7Z1X - chains C and D of the 6 polymer chains in the assembly; structure by X-ray diffraction, 1.86 A resolution.

Chain C:
Protein: Vhh-6
From: Lama glama
Notes: antibody fragment or engineered binder
Chain sequence (141 residues; row label = number of the first residue in the row):
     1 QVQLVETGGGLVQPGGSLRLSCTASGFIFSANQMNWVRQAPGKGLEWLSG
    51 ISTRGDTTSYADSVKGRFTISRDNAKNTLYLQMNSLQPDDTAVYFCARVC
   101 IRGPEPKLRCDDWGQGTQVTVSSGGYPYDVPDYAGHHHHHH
Disordered / not traced: 123-141
Cystine bridges: C22-C96, C100-C110

Chain D:
Protein: Gasdermin-D
From: Homo sapiens
UniProt: P57764 (GSDMD_HUMAN); residue numbers follow UniProt; this construct covers 1-172, 184-246, 273-484
Chain sequence (447 residues; row label = number of the first residue in the row; note: 37 numbers in that range are skipped by the numbering (no residue carries them; nothing is unmodelled there)):
     1 MGSAFERVVRRVVQELDHGGEFIPVTSLQSSTGFQPYCLVVRKPSSSWFW
    51 KPRYKCVNLSIKDILEPDAAEPDVQRGRSFHFYDAMDGQIQGSVELAAPG
   101 QAKIAGGAAVSDSSSTSMNVYSLSVDPNTWQTLLHERHLRQPEHKVLQQL
   151 RSRGDNVYVVTEVLQTQKEVEV
   184 TRTHKREGSGREGQGHLSQKKTVTIPSGSTLAFRVAQLVIDSDLDVLLFP
   234 DKKQRTFQPPATG
   273 LTDGVPAEGAFTEDFQGLRAEVETISKELELLDRELCQLLLEGLEGVLRD
   323 QLALRALEEALEQGQSLGPVEPLDGPAGAVLECLVLSSGMLVPELAIPVV
   373 YLLGALTMLSETQHKLLAEALESQTLLGPLELVGSLLEQSAPWQERSTMS
   423 LPPGLLGNSWGEGAPAWVLLDECGLELGEDTPHVCWEPQAQGRMCALYAS
   473 LALLSGLSQEPH
Disordered / not traced: 87-112, 184-204, 337-339, 429-430, 481-484
Cystine bridges: C38-C56
Curated features (UniProtKB/Swiss-Prot):
  - region: V277 to T296 (Linker helix loop)
  - site (Cleavage): D87, G88, D275, G276, L290, R291
  - modified residue: Y37 (Phosphotyrosine), C56 (S-(2-succinyl)cysteine), Y158 (Phosphotyrosine), C309 (S-(2-succinyl)cysteine), C467 (S-(2-succinyl)cysteine)
  - glycosylation: S338 (O-linked (GlcNAc) serine)

How chain C and chain D interact:
Contacting residue pairs (8; chain C residue first):
  Q3(C) with G19(D), hydrogen bond (side chain-backbone)
  V5(C) with H18(D)
  T7(C) with H18(D)
  L11(C) with Y83(D)
  Q115(C) with Q14(D), hydrogen bond (backbone-side chain)
  G116(C) with Q14(D)
  Q118(C) with M1(D); R11(D)
Other interface residues (no listed pair), chain C (8 interface residues in all): V93
From the paper, about this interface:
  - interface residues, chain C: D112(C)

In short:
The interface between chain C and chain D involves 8 residues on one side and 6 on the other, with 2 hydrogen
bonds. Polar contacts include Q3(C)-G19(D) and Q115(C)-Q14(D). The paper reports the interface residue
D112(C).
Chain C is Vhh-6 (Lama glama) and chain D is Gasdermin-D (Homo sapiens); the structure, Crystal structure of
human Gasdermin D complexed with nanobodies VHH-2 and VHH-6, was determined by X-ray diffraction.
